Entry 6J0B (electron microscopy, 2.90 A resolution); this record covers chains b and h of the 24 polymer chains in the assembly.

Chain b (and h):
Name: Pvc1
Source organism: Photorhabdus asymbiotica subsp. asymbiotica (strain ATCC 43949 / 3105-77)
Notes: chain h of this document is another copy of the same molecule, construct and numbering; everything in this record applies to it too
Reference sequence: B6VNP4 (B6VNP4_PHOAA); residues 1-149 here = UniProt positions 1-149
Amino-acid sequence (149 residues; each row starts with the number of its first residue):
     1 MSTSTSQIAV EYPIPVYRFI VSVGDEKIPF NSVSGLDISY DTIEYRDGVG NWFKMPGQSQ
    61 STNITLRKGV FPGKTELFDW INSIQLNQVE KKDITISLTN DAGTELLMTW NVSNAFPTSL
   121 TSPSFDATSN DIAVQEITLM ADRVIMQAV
Unresolved in the structure: 1

Interface between chain b and chain h:
Contacting residue pairs (10; chain b residue first):
  Ile43(b) with Tyr17(h), hydrophobic
  Tyr45(b) with Pro13(h), hydrophobic
  Phe53(b) with Glu11(h); Tyr12(h), hydrophobic; Pro13(h)
  Lys54(b) with Tyr12(h)
  Met55(b) with Tyr12(h), hydrophobic; Pro13(h)
  Gly57(b) with Tyr17(h)
  Gln58(b) with Tyr17(h)
Interface residues without a listed pair, chain b (8 interface residues in all): Pro56
Interface residues without a listed pair, chain h (6 interface residues in all): Pro15, Arg18

Summary:
8 residues of chain b face 6 of chain h across their interface.
Chain b and chain h are both Pvc1 (Photorhabdus asymbiotica subsp. asymbiotica (strain ATCC 43949 / 3105-77));
the structure, Cryo-EM Structure of an Extracellular Contractile Injection System, PVC sheath-tube complex in
extended state, was determined by electron microscopy together with 6J0C, 6J0F, 6J0M and 6J0N from the same
study.
